Entry 7MJS (electron microscopy, 3.03 A resolution); this record covers chains H and X of the 3 polymer chains in the assembly.

# Chain H
Protein: 2AG3 Fab heavy chain
Source organism: Synthetic construct
Notes: antibody fragment or engineered binder
Sequence (240 residues; row label = number of the first residue in the row):
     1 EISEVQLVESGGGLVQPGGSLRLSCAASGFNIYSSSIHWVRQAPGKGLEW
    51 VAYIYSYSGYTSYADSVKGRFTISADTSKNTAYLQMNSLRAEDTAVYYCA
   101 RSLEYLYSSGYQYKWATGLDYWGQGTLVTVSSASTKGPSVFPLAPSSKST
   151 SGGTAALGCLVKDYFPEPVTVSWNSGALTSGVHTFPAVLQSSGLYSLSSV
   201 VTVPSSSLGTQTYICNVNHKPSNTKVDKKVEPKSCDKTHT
Unresolved in the structure: 1-3, 136-240
Cystine bridges: Cys25-Cys99

# Chain X
Protein: Major Facilitator Superfamily Domain containing 2A
Source organism: Gallus gallus
UniProtKB: F1NCD6 (F1NCD6_CHICK); numbering as in UniProt (aligned over 1-528)
Sequence (546 residues; numbered 1 to 546; the number before each row is that of its first residue):
     1 MAGGGGAERVRVGAAAAGLLPPSCRQPRRRESRERLSVCSKLCYAVGGAP
    51 YQTTGCALGFFLQIYLLDVAQLDPFYASIILFVGRAWDAITDPMVGFFIS
   101 KTPWTRFGRLMPWIIFSTPFAVISYFLIWFVPDISTGQVMWYLIFYCIFQ
   151 TLVTCFHVPYSALTMFISREQSERDSATAYRMTVEVLGTVLGTAIQGQIV
   201 GKAVTPCIENPPFLSETNFSVAIRNVNMTHYTGSLADTRNAYMVAAGVIG
   251 GLYILCAVILSVGVREKRESSELQSDEPVSFFRGLKLVMNHGAYIKLITG
   301 FLFTSLAFMLLEGNFALFCTYTLGFRNEFQNILLAIMLSATLTIPFWQWF
   351 LTRFGKKTAVYVGISSAVPFLITVVVLDSNLVVTYIVAVAAGISVAAAFL
   401 LPWSMLPDVIDDFKLQHPESRGHEAIFFSFYVFFTKFTSGVSLGISTLSL
   451 DFAGYQTRGCSQPSEVNITLKLLVSAVPVGLILLGLLLFKLYPIDEEKRR
   501 ENKKALQDLREESNSSSESDSTELANIVENLYFQGSHHHHHHHHHH
Unresolved in the structure: 1-35, 268-279, 506-546
Differences from the reference sequence: expression tag (529-546)
Cystine bridges: Cys207-Cys460
Glycans and other covalent adducts: N-acetylglucosamine (NAG) linked to Asn218, Asn227
Residues lining bound ligands: LysoPC(18:3(9Z,12Z,15Z)) (ZGS; [(2R)-2-oxidanyl-3-[oxidanyl-[2-(trimethyl-$l4-azanyl)ethoxy]phosphoryl]oxy-propyl] (9Z,12Z,15Z)-octadeca-9,12,15-trienoate): Gln52, Phe60, Ala179, Met182, Thr183, Val186, Phe308, Leu311, Glu312, Ile336, Met337, Ile344, Gln348, Val395, Phe399, Leu400, Trp403
Curated features (UniProtKB/Swiss-Prot):
  - glycosylation (N-linked (GlcNAc...) asparagine): Asn218, Asn227
Reported in the primary citation:
  - post-translational modification sites: Asn218, Asn227
  - contacts within the chain: Phe61-Leu333 (hydrophobic contact), Asp68-Arg326 (salt bridge), Asp68-Tyr321, Asp68-Tyr455
  - binding site for LysoPC(18:3(9Z,12Z,15Z)): Met182, Val186, Leu311, Ile336, Met337, Ile344, Val395, Phe399, Leu400, Trp403
  - contacts within the chain: Arg85-Asp88, Met182-Trp403, Asp92-Lys436 (from molecular simulation)
  - binding site for LysoPC(18:3(9Z,12Z,15Z)): Glu312 (from molecular simulation)

# Chain H / chain X interface
Pairs across the interface (35; chain H residue first):
  Tyr55(H) with Phe213(X); Leu214(X), hydrophobic; Val221(X)
  Tyr57(H) with Leu214(X), hydrophobic; Glu216(X), hydrogen bond; Val221(X), hydrophobic
  Ser58(H) with Phe213(X), hydrogen bond (side chain-backbone); Leu214(X)
  Tyr60(H) with Pro212(X); Phe213(X)
  Glu104(H) with Val226(X)
  Leu106(H) with Ile208(X), hydrophobic; Val226(X), hydrophobic; His230(X)
  Tyr111(H) with Pro206(X); Cys207(X), hydrogen bond (backbone-backbone); Arg326(X)
  Gln112(H) with Cys207(X); Glu209(X); Cys460(X)
  Tyr113(H) with Pro206(X), hydrophobic; Cys207(X), hydrogen bond (backbone-backbone); Ile208(X); Glu209(X), hydrogen bond (backbone-backbone); His230(X), hydrogen bond (side chain-backbone); Tyr231(X); Ser234(X), hydrogen bond
  Lys114(H) with Glu209(X), salt bridge
  Trp115(H) with Ile208(X); Glu209(X), hydrogen bond (side chain-backbone); Pro211(X); Pro212(X); Phe213(X), hydrophobic; Ala222(X); Val226(X), hydrophobic
Other interface residues (no listed pair), chain H (12 interface residues in all): Tyr53
Other interface residues (no listed pair), chain X (26 interface residues in all): Val204, Thr205, Asn210, Ser215, Ile223, Asn225, Asn227, Gly324, Asn327

# Overview
The interface between chain H and chain X involves 12 residues on one side and 26 on the other; the contacts
include 8 hydrogen bonds and 1 salt bridge. Among the polar pairs are Lys114(H)-Glu209(X), Tyr57(H)-Glu216(X)
and Ser58(H)-Phe213(X). The paper reports a binding site for LysoPC(18:3(9Z,12Z,15Z)) at Met182(X), Val186(X)
and Leu311(X) among others; modification sites Asn218(X) and Asn227(X).
Here chain H is 2AG3 Fab heavy chain (Synthetic construct) and chain X is Major Facilitator Superfamily Domain
containing 2A (Gallus gallus). Entry 7MJS (Single-Particle Cryo-EM Structure of Major Facilitator Superfamily
Domain containing 2A in complex with LPC-18:3) was determined by electron microscopy.
